PDB entry 1CD3 | X-ray diffraction, 3.50 A resolution | chains F and B of the 7 polymer chains in the assembly

== Chain F ==
Protein: Protein (capsid protein gpf)
From: Enterobacteria phage phiX174
UniProt: P03641 (VGF_BPPHX); residues 1-426 here = UniProt positions 1-426
Chain sequence (426 residues; each row starts with the number of its first residue):
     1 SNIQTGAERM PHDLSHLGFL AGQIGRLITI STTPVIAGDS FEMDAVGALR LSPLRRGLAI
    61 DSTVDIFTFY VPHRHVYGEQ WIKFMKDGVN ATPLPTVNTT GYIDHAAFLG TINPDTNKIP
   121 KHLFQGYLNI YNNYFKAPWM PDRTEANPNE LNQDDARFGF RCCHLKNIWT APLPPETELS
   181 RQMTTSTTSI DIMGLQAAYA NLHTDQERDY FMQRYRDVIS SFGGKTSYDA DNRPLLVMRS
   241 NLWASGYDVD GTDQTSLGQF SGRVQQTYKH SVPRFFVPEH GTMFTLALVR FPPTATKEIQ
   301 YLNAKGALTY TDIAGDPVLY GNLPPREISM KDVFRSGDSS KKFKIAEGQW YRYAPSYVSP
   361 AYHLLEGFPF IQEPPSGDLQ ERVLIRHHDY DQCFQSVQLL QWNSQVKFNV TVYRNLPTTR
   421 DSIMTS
Sequence notes: conflict Arg216 (His in P03641)

== Chain B ==
Protein: Protein (scaffolding protein gpb)
From: Enterobacteria phage phiX174
UniProt: P03633 (VGB_BPPHX); residues 1-120 here = UniProt positions 1-120
Chain sequence (120 residues; numbered 1 to 120; the number before each row is that of its first residue):
     1 MEQLTKNQAV ATSQEAVQNQ NEPQLRDENA HNDKSVHGVL NPTYQAGLRR DAVQPDIEAE
    61 RKKRDEIEAG KSYCSRRFGG ATCDDKSAQI YARFDKNDWR IQPAEFYRFH DAEVNTFGYF
Disordered / not traced: 9-60
UniProt features mapped onto this chain:
  - site (Cleavage): Arg77, Phe78, Arg93, Phe94, Arg108, Phe109

== Chain F / chain B interface ==
Residue-residue contacts (44):
  Gly6(F) with Ile101(B)
  Ala7(F) with Arg100(B)
  Arg9(F) with Trp99(B), hydrogen bond (side chain-backbone); Arg100(B); Ile101(B)
  Met10(F) with Trp99(B)
  Pro11(F) with Trp99(B), hydrophobic
  Ser40(F) with Glu105(B), hydrogen bond
  Phe67(F) with Phe120(B), hydrophobic
  Tyr134(F) with Tyr119(B); Phe120(B), hydrogen bond (backbone-backbone)
  Lys136(F) with Tyr119(B)
  Ala137(F) with Tyr119(B), hydrophobic
  Pro138(F) with Phe117(B); Tyr119(B)
  Lys166(F) with Glu113(B), salt bridge; Phe117(B); Tyr119(B), hydrogen bond (side chain-backbone); Phe120(B)
  Ala171(F) with Tyr119(B)
  Leu236(F) with Phe109(B); Phe120(B), hydrophobic
  Val237(F) with Tyr107(B); Phe109(B)
  Met238(F) with Gly79(B); Phe109(B), hydrophobic
  Arg239(F) with Phe109(B); Asp111(B), salt bridge; Glu113(B), salt bridge; Phe120(B)
  Val272(F) with Tyr107(B)
  Pro273(F) with Tyr107(B), hydrogen bond (backbone-side chain)
  Arg274(F) with Phe94(B); Lys96(B), hydrogen bond (side chain-backbone); Asp98(B), hydrogen bond (side chain-backbone); Glu105(B), salt bridge; Tyr107(B)
  Phe275(F) with Glu105(B); Tyr107(B)
  Phe276(F) with Ile101(B), hydrophobic; Glu105(B), hydrogen bond (backbone-backbone); Phe106(B), hydrophobic
  Arg290(F) with Phe120(B), hydrogen bond (side chain-backbone)
  Tyr413(F) with Trp99(B), hydrophobic
Interface residues without a listed pair, chain F (33 interface residues in all): Glu42, Phe69, Asn133, Phe135, Trp139, Cys163, Thr170, Arg233, Ser271
Interface residues without a listed pair, chain B (24 interface residues in all): Phe78, Gly80, Asp95, Asn97, Gln102, Ala104, Val114, Gly118

== Overview ==
33 residues of chain F and 24 residues of chain B are in contact; the contacts include 9 hydrogen bonds and 4
salt bridges. Among the polar pairs are Lys166(F)-Glu113(B), Arg239(F)-Asp111(B) and Arg239(F)-Glu113(B).
Chain F is Protein (capsid protein gpf) and chain B is Protein (scaffolding protein gpb), both from
Enterobacteria phage phiX174; the structure, Procapsid of bacteriophage PHIX174, was determined by X-ray
diffraction.
